7TJZ - chains A and D of the 27 polymer chains in the assembly; structure by electron microscopy, 4.40 A resolution (low resolution: residue-level contacts below are approximate; hydrogen-bond / salt-bridge calls are withheld).

# Chain A
Name: ATP synthase subunit alpha
Organism: Saccharomyces cerevisiae
UniProtKB: P07251 (ATPA_YEAST); residues 1-510 here correspond to UniProt positions 36-545 (UniProt number = residue number + 35)
Sequence (510 residues; row label = number of the first residue in the row):
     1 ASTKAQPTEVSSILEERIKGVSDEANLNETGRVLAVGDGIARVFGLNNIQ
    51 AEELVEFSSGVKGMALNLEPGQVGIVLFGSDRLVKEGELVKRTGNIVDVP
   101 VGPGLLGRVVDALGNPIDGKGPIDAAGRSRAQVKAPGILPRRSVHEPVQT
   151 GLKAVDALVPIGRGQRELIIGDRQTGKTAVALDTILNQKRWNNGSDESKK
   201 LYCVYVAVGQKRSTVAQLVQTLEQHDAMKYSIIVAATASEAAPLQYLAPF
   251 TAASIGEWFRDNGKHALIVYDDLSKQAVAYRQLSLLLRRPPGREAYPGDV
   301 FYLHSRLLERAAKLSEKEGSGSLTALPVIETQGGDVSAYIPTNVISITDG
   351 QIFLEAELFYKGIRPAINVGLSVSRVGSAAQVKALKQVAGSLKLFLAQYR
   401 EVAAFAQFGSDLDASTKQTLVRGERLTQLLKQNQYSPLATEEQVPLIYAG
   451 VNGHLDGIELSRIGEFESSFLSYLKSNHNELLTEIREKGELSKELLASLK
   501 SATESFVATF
Not modelled in the structure: 1-8, 408-409, 510
UniProt features mapped onto this chain:
  - binding site (ATP): Gly171 to Thr178
  - site: Ser372 (Required for activity)
  - modified residue (Phosphoserine): Ser22, Ser143

# Chain D
Name: ATP synthase subunit beta
Organism: Saccharomyces cerevisiae
Notes: EC 7.1.2.2
UniProtKB: P00830 (ATPB_YEAST); residues 1-478 here correspond to UniProt positions 34-511 (UniProt number = residue number + 33)
Sequence (478 residues; each row starts with the number of its first residue):
     1 ASAAQSTPITGKVTAVIGAIVDVHFEQSELPAILNALEIKTPQGKLVLEV
    51 AQHLGENTVRTIAMDGTEGLVRGEKVLDTGGPISVPVGRETLGRIINVIG
   101 EPIDERGPIKSKLRKPIHADPPSFAEQSTSAEILETGIKVVDLLAPYARG
   151 GKIGLFGGAGVGKTVFIQELINNIAKAHGGFSVFTGVGERTREGNDLYRE
   201 MKETGVINLEGESKVALVFGQMNEPPGARARVALTGLTIAEYFRDEEGQD
   251 VLLFIDNIFRFTQAGSEVSALLGRIPSAVGYQPTLATDMGLLQERITTTK
   301 KGSVTSVQAVYVPADDLTDPAPATTFAHLDATTVLSRGISELGIYPAVDP
   351 LDSKSRLLDAAVVGQEHYDVASKVQETLQTYKSLQDIIAILGMDELSEQD
   401 KLTVERARKIQRFLSQPFAVAEVFTGIPGKLVRLKDTVASFKAVLEGKYD
   451 NIPEHAFYMVGGIEDVVAKAEKLAAEAN
Not modelled in the structure: 1-5, 476-478
UniProt features mapped onto this chain:
  - binding site (ATP): Gly157 to Thr164
  - modified residue: Thr79 (Phosphothreonine), Thr204 (Phosphothreonine), Ser340 (Phosphoserine)

# Interface between chain A and chain D
Pairs across the interface (7; chain A residue first):
  Leu34(A) - Gly55(D)
  Ala35(A) - His53(D)
  Val36(A) - Gln52(D)
  Val36(A) - His53(D)
  Arg82(A) - Ile33(D)
  Ile117(A) - Ala125(D)
  Gln407(A) - Glu395(D)
Also at the interface, not in a pair above, chain A (9 interface residues in all): Gly37, Gln282, Tyr360
Also at the interface, not in a pair above, chain D (13 interface residues in all): Ala51, Leu54, Phe124, Pro283, Gln375, Glu376, Leu396

# Summary
Chain A and chain D form an interface of 9 and 13 residues respectively. Curated annotation (UniProt) lists 8
ATP-binding residues on chain A; 8 ATP-binding residues on chain D.
Here chain A is ATP synthase subunit alpha and chain D is ATP synthase subunit beta, both from Saccharomyces
cerevisiae. Entry 7TJZ (Yeast ATP synthase State 1catalytic(b) without exogenous ATP backbone model) was
determined by electron microscopy (same publication as 7TJS, 7TJT, 7TJU, 7TJV, 7TJW, 7TJX and 30 further
entries).
